PDB entry 9GMD | electron microscopy, 4.00 A resolution | chains I and J of the 6 polymer chains in the assembly

== Chain I (and J) ==
Name: Probable RecBCD inhibitor gp5.9
Source organism: Escherichia phage T7
Notes: chain J of this document is another copy of the same molecule, construct and numbering; everything in this record applies to it too
UniProtKB: P20406 (GP59_BPT7); residue numbers follow UniProt; this construct covers 1-52
Amino-acid sequence (55 residues; row label = number of the first residue in the row; numbers below 1 keep their minus sign (Gly-2 is residue -2)):
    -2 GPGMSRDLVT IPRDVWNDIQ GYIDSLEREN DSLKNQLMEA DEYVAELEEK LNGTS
Unresolved in the structure: -2 to 3, 50-52 (chain J: -2 to 2, 50-52)
Sequence notes: expression tag (-2 to 0)
Swiss-Prot annotation at these positions:
  - mutagenesis: Leu23 (L23P: Allows phage to overcome the retron Ec48 defense system; when associated with 'C-128' in the gp1.7 protein. Is not toxic when expressed alone in E.coli)

== How chain I and chain J interact ==
Residue-residue contacts - 43 pairs, chain I then chain J:
  Asp4(I) with Pro9(J); Arg10(J), hydrogen bond (backbone-backbone)
  Leu5(I) with Thr7(J); Ile8(J); Pro9(J)
  Val6(I) with Val6(J); Thr7(J); Ile8(J), hydrogen bond (backbone-backbone); Arg10(J); Trp13(J), hydrophobic
  Thr7(I) with Val6(J); Thr7(J)
  Ile8(I) with Leu5(J); Val6(J), hydrogen bond (backbone-backbone); Trp13(J), hydrophobic
  Pro9(I) with Asp4(J); Leu5(J), hydrophobic
  Arg10(I) with Asp4(J), hydrogen bond (backbone-backbone)
  Trp13(I) with Val6(J); Ile8(J)
  Ile16(I) with Trp13(J), hydrophobic
  Tyr19(I) with Glu24(J), hydrogen bond
  Ile20(I) with Tyr19(J), hydrophobic; Ile20(J), hydrophobic
  Leu23(I) with Ile20(J); Leu23(J), hydrophobic; Glu24(J)
  Glu26(I) with Asn27(J), hydrogen bond; Lys31(J), salt bridge
  Asn27(I) with Glu26(J), hydrogen bond; Leu30(J)
  Leu30(I) with Leu30(J), hydrophobic; Lys31(J)
  Lys31(I) with Glu26(J), salt bridge; Leu30(J)
  Leu34(I) with Leu30(J), hydrophobic; Gln33(J); Leu34(J), hydrophobic
  Tyr40(I) with Val41(J), hydrophobic; Glu45(J), hydrogen bond
  Val41(I) with Tyr40(J), hydrophobic; Val41(J), hydrophobic
  Leu44(I) with Leu44(J), hydrophobic
Interface residues without a listed pair, chain I (25 interface residues in all): Glu24, Gln33, Ala37, Glu45, Leu48
Interface residues without a listed pair, chain J (24 interface residues in all): Ile16, Lys47

== Summary ==
The interface between chain I and chain J involves 25 residues on one side and 24 on the other, with 8
hydrogen bonds and 2 salt bridges. Among the polar pairs are Glu26(I)-Lys31(J), Tyr19(I)-Glu24(J) and
Glu26(I)-Asn27(J).
Chain I and chain J are both Probable RecBCD inhibitor gp5.9 (Escherichia phage T7); the structure, MukEF in
complex with the phage protein gp5.9 (focus), was determined by electron microscopy together with 9GM6, 9GM7,
9GM8, 9GM9, 9GMA and 9GMB from the same study.
